1ML5 - chains a and e of the 45 polymer chains in the assembly; structure by electron microscopy, 14.00 A resolution (very low resolution: no residue pairs are listed; an interface is given only as per-side residue counts).

Chain a:
Molecule: 50S 23S ribosomal RNA
Organism: Escherichia coli
Sequence (2916 nucleotides; row label = number of the first residue in the row; note: 65 numbers in that range are skipped by the numbering (no residue carries them; nothing is unmodelled there); a row labelled like 270A-270Z holds insertion residues (270A, then the next letters in order)):
     1 GGUCAAGAUG GUAAGGGCCC ACGGUGGAUG CCUCGGCACC C
    43 GAGCCGAUGA AGGACGUGGC UACCUGCGAU AAGCCAGGGG GAGCCGGUAG CGGGCGU
   101 GGAUCCCUGG AUGUCCGAAU GGGGGAACCC GGCCGGC
  137A G
   138 GGAA
  141A C
   142 GCCGGUCACC GCGC
   161 UUUU
   171 GCGCGGGGGG AACCUGGGGA ACUGAAACAU CUCAGUACCC AGAGGAGAGG AAAGAGAAAU
   231 CGACUCCCUG AGUAGCGGCG AGCGAAAGGG GACCAGCCUA
270A-270Z AACCGUCCGGCUUGUCCGGGCGGGGU
271A-271C CGU
   271 GGG
273A-273F GCCCUC
   274 GGACACCGAA UCCCCAGCCU AGCCGAAGCU GUUGGGAAGC AGCGCCAGAG AGGGUGAAAG
   334 CCCCGUAGGC GAAAGGUGGG GGGAUAGGUG
363A-363F AGGGUA
   364 CCC
   370 GAGUACCCCG UGGUUCGUGG AGCCAUGGGG GAAUCUGGGC GGACCACC
  417A G
   418 GCCUAAGGCU AAGUACUCC
   438 GGGUGACCGA UAGCGCACCA GUACCGUGAG GGAAAGGUGA AAAGAACCCC GG
   491 GAGGGGAGUG AAAUAGAGCC UGAAACCGUG GGCUUACAAG CAGUCAC
   539 GGCCCCGCAA GGGGUU
   556 GUGGCGUGCC UAUUGAAGCA UGAGCCGGCG ACUCACGGUC GUGGGCGAGC UUAA
  609A G
   610 CCGUUGAGG
  618A C
   619 GGAGGCGUAG GGAAACCGAG UCCGAACAGG GCGCAA
654A-654V GCGGGCCGCACGCGGCCCGCAA
   655 AGUCCGCGGC CGUGGACCCG AAACCGGGCG AGCUAGCCCU GGCCAGGGUG AAGCUGGGGU
   715 GAGACCCAGU GGAGGCCCGA ACCGGUGGGG GAUGCAAACC CCUCGGAUGA GCUGGGGCUA
   775 GGAGUGAAAA GCUAACCGAG CCCGGAGAUA GCUGGUUCUC CCCGAAAUGA CUUUAGGGUC
   835 AGCCUCAGGC GCUGACUGGG GCCUGUAGAG CACUGAUAGG GCUAGGGGGC CCACCA
   892 GCCUACCAAA CCCUGUCAAA CUCCGAAGGG UCCCA
   928 GGUGGAGCCU GGGAGUGAGG GCGCGAGCGA UAACGUCCGC GUCCGAG
  974A C
   975 GCGGGAACAA CCGAGACCGC CAGCUAAGGC CCCCAAGUCU GGGCUAAGUG GUAAAGGAUG
  1035 UGGCGCCGCG AAGACAGCCA GGAGGUUGGC UUAGAAGCAG CCAUCCUUUA AAGAGUGCGU
  1095 AAUAGCUCAC UGGUCGAGUG GCGCCGCGCC GAAAAUGAUG CGGGGCUU
 1142A A
  1143 AGCCCAGCGC CGAAGCUGCG GGUCUGGGG
  1173 GAUGACCCCA GGCGGUAGGG GAGCGUUCCC GAUGCCGAUG AAGGCCGACC CGCGAGGCGG
  1233 CUGGAGGUAA GGGAAGUGCG AAUGCCGGCA UGAGUAACGA UAAAGAGGGU GAGAAUCCCU
  1293 CUCGCCGUAA GCCCAAGGGU UCCUACGCAA UGGUCGUCAG CGUAGGGUUA GGCGGGACCU
  1353 AAGGUGAAGC CGAAAGGCGU AGCCGAAGGG CAGCCGGUUA AUAUUCCGGC CCUUCCCGCA
  1413 GGUGCGAUGG GGGGACGCUC UAGGCUAGGG GG
 1444A A
  1445 CCGGA
 1449A G
  1450 CC
  1453 AUGGACGAGC CCGGCCAGAA GCGCAGGG
  1482 UGGGAGGUAG GCAAAUCCGC CUCCCAACAA GCUCUGCGUG GUGGGGAAGC CCGUACGGGU
  1542 GACA
 1545A A
  1546 CCCCCCGAAG CCAGGGAGCC AAGAAAAGCC UCUAAGCA
  1585 CAACCUGCGG GAACCCGUAC CGCAAACCGA CACAGGUGGG CGGGUG
 1630A C
  1631 AAGAGCACUC AGGCGCGCGG GAGAACCCUC GCCAAGGAAC UCUGCAAGUU GGCCCCGUAA
  1691 CUUCGGGAGA AGGGGUGCUC CC
  1716 UGG
  1725 GGUGAUGAGC C
  1741 CCG
  1746 GGGAGCCGCA GUGAACAGGC UCUGGCGACU GUUUACCAAA AACACAGCUC UCUGCGAACU
  1806 CGUAAGAGGA GGUAUAGGGA GCGACGCUUG CCCGGUGCCG GAAGGUCAAG GGGAGGGGU
  1869 GCAA
  1878 GCCCCGAACC GAAGCCCCGG UGAACGGCGG CCGUAACUAU AACGGUCCUA AGGUAGCGAA
  1938 AUUCCUUGUC GGGUAAGUUC CGACCUGCAC GAAAAGCGUA ACGACCGGAG CGCUGUCUCG
  1998 GCGAGGGACC CGGUGAAAUU GAACUGGCCG UGAAGAUGCG GCCUACCCGU GGCAGGACGA
  2058 AAAGACCCCG UGGAGCUUUA CUGCAGCCUG GUGUUGGCUC UUGGUCGCGC CUGCGUAGGA
  2118 UAGGUGGGAG CCUGUGAACC CCCGCCUCCG GGUGGGGGGG AGGCGCCGGU GAAAUACCAC
  2178 CCUGGCGCGG CUGGGGGCCU AA
  2205 CCCUCGGAU
  2215 GGGGG
  2224 GACAGCGCUU GGCGGGCAGU UUGACUGGGG CGGUCGCCUC CUAAAAGGUA ACGGAGGCGC
  2284 CCAAAGGUCC CCUCAGGCGG GACGGAAAUC CGCCGGAGAG CGCAAGGGUA GAAGGGGGCC
  2344 UGACUGCGAG GCCUGCAAGC CGAGCAGGGG CGAAAGCCGG GCCUAGUGAA CCGGUGGUCC
  2404 CGUGUGGAAG GGCCAUCGAU CAACGGAUAA AAGUUACCCC GGGGAUAACA GGCUGAUCUC
  2464 CCCCGAGCGU CCACAGCGGC GGGGAGGUUU GGCACCUCGA UGUCGGCUCG UCGCAUCCUG
  2524 GGGCUGAAGA AGGUCCCAAG GGUUGGGCUG UUCGCCCAUU AAAGCGGCAC GCGAGCUGGG
  2584 UUCAGAACGU CGUGAGACAG UUCGGUCUCU AUCCGCCACG GGCGCAGGAG GCUUGAGGGG
  2644 GGCUCUUCCU AGUACGAGAG GACCGGAAGG GACGCACCUC UGGUUUCCCA GCUGUCCCUC
  2704 CAGGGGCAU
 2712A A
  2713 AGCUGGGUAG CCAUGUGCGG AAGGGAUAAC CGCUGAAAGC AUCUAAGCGG GAAGCCCGCC
  2773 CCAAGAUGAG GCCUCCCACG GCG
  2797 UCA
  2801 AGCCG
  2807 GUAAGGACCC GGGAAGACCA CCCGGUGGAU GGGCCGGGGG UGUAAGCGCC GCGAGGCGUU
  2867 GAGCCGACCG GUCCCAAUCG UCC
  2891 GAGGUCUUGA CCCCUC
Not modelled in the structure: 417A, 654A-654V, 2903-2906

Chain e:
Protein: 50S ribosomal protein L3
Organism: Escherichia coli
Sequence (338 residues; each row starts with the number of its first residue):
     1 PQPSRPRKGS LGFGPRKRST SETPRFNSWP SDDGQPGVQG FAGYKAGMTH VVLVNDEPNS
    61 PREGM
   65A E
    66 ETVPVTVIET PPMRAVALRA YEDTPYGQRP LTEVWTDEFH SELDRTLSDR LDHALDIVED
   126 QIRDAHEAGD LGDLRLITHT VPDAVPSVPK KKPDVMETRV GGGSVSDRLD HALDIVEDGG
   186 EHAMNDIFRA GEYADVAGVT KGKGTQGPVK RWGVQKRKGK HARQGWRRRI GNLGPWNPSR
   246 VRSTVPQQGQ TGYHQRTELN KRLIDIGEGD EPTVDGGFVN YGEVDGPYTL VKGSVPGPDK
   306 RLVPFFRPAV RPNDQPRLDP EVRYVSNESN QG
Not modelled in the structure: 1-37, 50-60, 65A, 88-92, 113-170, 191, 275-290, 313, 321-337

Interface between chain a and chain e:
At this resolution (14 A) residue pairs are not listed: 13 residues of chain a and 20 of chain e lie at the interface.

Summary:
The interface between chain a and chain e involves 13 residues on one side and 20 on the other.
Chain a is 50S 23S ribosomal RNA and chain e is 50S ribosomal protein L3, both from Escherichia coli; the
structure, Structure of the E. coli ribosomal termination complex with release factor 2, was determined by
electron microscopy.
